Entry 9BQW (X-ray diffraction, 2.55 A resolution); this record covers chains A and H of the 3 polymer chains in the assembly.

Chain A:
Name: Decorin-binding protein A
Source organism: Borreliella burgdorferi
Reference sequence: O50917 (DBPA_BORBU); numbering as in UniProt (aligned over 26-188)
Amino-acid sequence (163 residues; row label = number of the first residue in the row):
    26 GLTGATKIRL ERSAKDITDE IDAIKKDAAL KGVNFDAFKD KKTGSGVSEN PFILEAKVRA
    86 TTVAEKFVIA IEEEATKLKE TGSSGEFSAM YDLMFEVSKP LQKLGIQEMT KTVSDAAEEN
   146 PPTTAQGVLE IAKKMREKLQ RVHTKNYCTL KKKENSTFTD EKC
Disordered / not traced: 54-72, 177-188
What the authors report for this chain:
  - binding site for sulfate ion: K163
  - specificity-determining residues: K128 (proposed by the authors, not directly observed)

Chain H:
Name: F945 Fab Heavy Chain
Source organism: Homo sapiens
Notes: antibody fragment or engineered binder
Amino-acid sequence (228 residues; numbered 1 to 228; the number before each row is that of its first residue):
     1 QVQLVESGGG VVQPGRSLRL SCAASGFSFN TYAFHWVRQG PGKGLEWVAG ISFDGSKRYY
    61 ADSVKGRFTV SRDNSKNTLY LQMNGLIPED TAVYYCARDR RIVVVSAPGY WGQGTLVAVS
   121 SASTKGPSVF PLAPSSKSTS GGTAALGCLV KDYFPEPVTV SWNSGALTSG VHTFPAVLQS
   181 SGLYSLSSVV TVPSSSLGTQ TYICNVNHKP SNTKVDKRVE PKSCDKTH
Disordered / not traced: 136-141, 223-228
Disulfide bonds: C22-C96, C148-C204

Interface between chain A and chain H:
Contacting residue pairs (13; chain A residue first):
  G26(A) with D54(H)
  G110(A) with F53(H)
  S113(A) with F53(H); V103(H)
  A114(A) with F53(H)
  Y116(A) with V103(H), hydrophobic; V104(H), hydrophobic
  D117(A) with F53(H); V103(H); V104(H)
  F120(A) with V104(H), hydrophobic
  S139(A) with R101(H), hydrogen bond
  E143(A) with I102(H)
Also at the interface, not in a pair above, chain A (11 interface residues in all): A142, P147
Also at the interface, not in a pair above, chain H (7 interface residues in all): S52
Interface features reported in the paper:
  - specific contacts: Y116(A)-V103(H) (hydrophobic contact), F120(A)-V104(H) (hydrophobic contact), S139(A)-R101(H) (hydrogen bond)
  - epitope / paratope residues, chain A: Y116(A), F120(A), S139(A)
  - epitope / paratope residues, chain H: R101(H), V103(H), V104(H)

In short:
The interface between chain A and chain H involves 11 residues on one side and 7 on the other, with 1 hydrogen
bond. The hydrogen-bonded pair is S139(A)-R101(H). The authors report hydrophobic contacts between Y116(A) and
V103(H) and F120(A) and V104(H); a hydrogen bond between S139(A) and R101(H). From the paper: a binding site
for sulfate ion at K163(A); epitope/paratope residues Y116(A), F120(A) and R101(H) among others.
Chain A is Decorin-binding protein A (Borreliella burgdorferi) and chain H is F945 Fab Heavy Chain (Homo
sapiens); the structure, Fab F945-DbpA complex, was determined by X-ray diffraction.
